PDB entry 8YFR | electron microscopy, 3.40 A resolution | chains B and C of the 14 polymer chains in the assembly

[Chain B]
Molecule: DNA-directed RNA polymerase subunit beta
Organism: Komagataella phaffii
Notes: EC 2.7.7.6
Reference sequence: C4QZQ7 (C4QZQ7_KOMPG); numbering as in UniProt (aligned over 1-1227)
Amino-acid sequence (1227 residues; numbered 1 to 1227; the number before each row is that of its first residue):
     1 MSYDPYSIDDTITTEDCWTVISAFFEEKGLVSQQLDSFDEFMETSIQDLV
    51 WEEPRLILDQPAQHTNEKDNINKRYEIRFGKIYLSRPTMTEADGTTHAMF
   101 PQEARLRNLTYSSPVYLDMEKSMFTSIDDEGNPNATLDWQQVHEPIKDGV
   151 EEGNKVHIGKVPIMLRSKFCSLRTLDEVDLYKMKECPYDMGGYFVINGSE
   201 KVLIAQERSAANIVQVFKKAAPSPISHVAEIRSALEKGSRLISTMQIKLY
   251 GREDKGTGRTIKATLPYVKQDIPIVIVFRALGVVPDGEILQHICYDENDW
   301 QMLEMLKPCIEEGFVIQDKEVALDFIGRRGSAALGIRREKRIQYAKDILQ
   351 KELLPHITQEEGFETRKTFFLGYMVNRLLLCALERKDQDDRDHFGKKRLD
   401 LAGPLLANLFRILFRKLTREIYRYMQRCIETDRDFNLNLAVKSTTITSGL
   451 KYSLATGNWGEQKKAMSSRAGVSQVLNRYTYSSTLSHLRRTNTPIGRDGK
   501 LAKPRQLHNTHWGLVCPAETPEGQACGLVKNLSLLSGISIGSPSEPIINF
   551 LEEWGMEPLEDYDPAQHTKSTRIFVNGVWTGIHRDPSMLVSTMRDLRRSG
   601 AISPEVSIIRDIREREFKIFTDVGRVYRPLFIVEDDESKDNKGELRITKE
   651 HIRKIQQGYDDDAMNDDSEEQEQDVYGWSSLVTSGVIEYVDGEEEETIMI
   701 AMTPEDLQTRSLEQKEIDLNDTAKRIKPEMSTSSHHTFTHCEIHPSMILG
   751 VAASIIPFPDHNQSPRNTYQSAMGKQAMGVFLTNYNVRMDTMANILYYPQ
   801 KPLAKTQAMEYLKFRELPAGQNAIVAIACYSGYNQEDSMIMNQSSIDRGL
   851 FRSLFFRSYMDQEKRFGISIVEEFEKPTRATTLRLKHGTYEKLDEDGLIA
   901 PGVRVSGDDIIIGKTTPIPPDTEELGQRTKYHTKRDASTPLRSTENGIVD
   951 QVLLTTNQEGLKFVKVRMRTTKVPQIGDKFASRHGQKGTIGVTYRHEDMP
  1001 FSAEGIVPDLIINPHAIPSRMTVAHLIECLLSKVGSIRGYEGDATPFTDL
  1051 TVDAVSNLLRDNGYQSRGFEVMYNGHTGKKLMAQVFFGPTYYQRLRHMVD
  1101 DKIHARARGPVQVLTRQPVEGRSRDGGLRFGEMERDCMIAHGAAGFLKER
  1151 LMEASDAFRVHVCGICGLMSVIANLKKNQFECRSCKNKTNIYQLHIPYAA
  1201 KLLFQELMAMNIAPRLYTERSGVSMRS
Unresolved in the structure: 1-8, 129-152, 663-674, 712-718, 921-930, 1099-1128, 1223-1227
Bound ions: Zn2+: C1163, C1166, C1182, C1185

[Chain C]
Molecule: RNA polymerase II third largest subunit B44, part of central core
Organism: Komagataella phaffii
Reference sequence: C4R7L2 (C4R7L2_KOMPG); residues 1-304 here = UniProt positions 1-304
Amino-acid sequence (304 residues; row label = number of the first residue in the row):
     1 MSKEPKVNIINAQDDEVELMLSDVNLSLANSLRRTMLAEVPTLAIDLVEI
    51 KMNTSVLADEFISHRLGLIPLVSEDVEEMKYSRDCTCEDYCDECSVVLEL
   101 SARHEGEEGTTDVYSSSLIKVSGPGNLNVGEPVRRDDYDQGILLCKLRNH
   151 QELNIRCIAKKGIAKEHAKWSPCSAIAFEYDPHNKLKHTDFWFEVDAKKE
   201 WPDSKYATWEEPPKPGEVFDYKAKPNRFYMTVETTGSLKANQVFSRGIKT
   251 LQEKLANVLFELENSRPANTTAYGGATAYGGQTVYGRETSYGGNTNYGDY
   301 NAPY
Unresolved in the structure: 1-3, 267-304
Bound ions: Zn2+: C85, C87, C91, C94

[Interface between chain B and chain C]
Pairs across the interface (67; chain B residue first):
  Y797(B) with E60(C); F61(C), hydrophobic
  Y798(B) with F61(C), hydrophobic; R65(C)
  S844(B) with A168(C)
  D847(B) with H64(C); H167(C), salt bridge; A168(C), hydrogen bond (side chain-backbone)
  R848(B) with H64(C); L68(C)
  G849(B) with H64(C)
  R852(B) with H64(C)
  L854(B) with A58(C), hydrophobic; E60(C)
  I948(B) with E60(C)
  R969(B) with A58(C); E60(C), salt bridge
  T971(B) with E60(C), hydrogen bond
  R995(B) with K165(C)
  H996(B) with L37(C); S174(C)
  E997(B) with R33(C), hydrogen bond (backbone-side chain); R34(C), hydrogen bond (backbone-side chain); A38(C)
  D998(B) with R34(C), salt bridge
  F1001(B) with R33(C); F178(C), hydrophobic
  A1003(B) with A177(C); F178(C)
  E1004(B) with A177(C)
  G1005(B) with I176(C); A177(C)
  G1063(B) with P202(C)
  Y1064(B) with P202(C)
  Q1065(B) with E200(C), hydrogen bond (side chain-backbone); W201(C); P202(C)
  R1067(B) with W192(C); E194(C), salt bridge
  F1069(B) with W192(C), hydrophobic; W201(C)
  V1071(B) with F191(C), hydrophobic
  Y1073(B) with F178(C); E179(C); Y180(C), hydrogen bond (side chain-backbone)
  G1075(B) with N30(C); R33(C), hydrogen bond (backbone-side chain); R34(C), hydrogen bond (backbone-side chain)
  H1076(B) with N30(C), hydrogen bond (backbone-side chain)
  T1077(B) with L26(C); N30(C), hydrogen bond (backbone-side chain)
  G1078(B) with L26(C); N30(C); Y180(C)
  K1079(B) with Y180(C)
  K1080(B) with Y180(C), hydrogen bond (backbone-side chain); D181(C), hydrogen bond (side chain-backbone); H188(C)
  L1081(B) with T189(C), hydrogen bond (backbone-side chain)
  M1082(B) with H188(C); T189(C), hydrogen bond (backbone-side chain); D190(C), hydrogen bond (backbone-backbone)
  Q1084(B) with T189(C), hydrogen bond; D190(C), hydrogen bond (side chain-backbone); F191(C); W192(C), hydrogen bond (side chain-backbone); W201(C)
Also at the interface, not in a pair above, chain B (41 interface residues in all): Y785, N786, T970, S1002, S1066, E1070
Also at the interface, not in a pair above, chain C (37 interface residues in all): V56, D59, A164, A175, N184, K187

[In short]
The interface between chain B and chain C involves 41 residues on one side and 37 on the other, with 18
hydrogen bonds and 4 salt bridges. Among the polar pairs are D847(B)-H167(C), R969(B)-E60(C) and
D998(B)-R34(C).
Here chain B is DNA-directed RNA polymerase subunit beta and chain C is RNA polymerase II third largest
subunit B44, part of central core, both from Komagataella phaffii. Entry 8YFR (Cryo EM structure of
Komagataella phaffii Rat1-Rai1 complex bound within the RNAPII cleft) was determined by electron microscopy
(same publication as 8YF5, 8YFE and 8YFQ).
